Entry 2R7Z (X-ray diffraction, 3.80 A resolution); this record covers chains P and A of the 15 polymer chains in the assembly.

[Chain P]
Molecule: 10-nt RNA strand
Sequence (10 nucleotides; each row starts with the number of its first residue):
     1 UUUGAGGAGG

[Chain A]
Protein: DNA-directed RNA polymerase II subunit RPB1
Organism: Saccharomyces cerevisiae
Notes: EC 2.7.7.6
UniProtKB: P04050 (RPB1_YEAST); residues 1-1733 here = UniProt positions 1-1733
Amino-acid sequence (1733 residues; numbered 1 to 1733; the number before each row is that of its first residue):
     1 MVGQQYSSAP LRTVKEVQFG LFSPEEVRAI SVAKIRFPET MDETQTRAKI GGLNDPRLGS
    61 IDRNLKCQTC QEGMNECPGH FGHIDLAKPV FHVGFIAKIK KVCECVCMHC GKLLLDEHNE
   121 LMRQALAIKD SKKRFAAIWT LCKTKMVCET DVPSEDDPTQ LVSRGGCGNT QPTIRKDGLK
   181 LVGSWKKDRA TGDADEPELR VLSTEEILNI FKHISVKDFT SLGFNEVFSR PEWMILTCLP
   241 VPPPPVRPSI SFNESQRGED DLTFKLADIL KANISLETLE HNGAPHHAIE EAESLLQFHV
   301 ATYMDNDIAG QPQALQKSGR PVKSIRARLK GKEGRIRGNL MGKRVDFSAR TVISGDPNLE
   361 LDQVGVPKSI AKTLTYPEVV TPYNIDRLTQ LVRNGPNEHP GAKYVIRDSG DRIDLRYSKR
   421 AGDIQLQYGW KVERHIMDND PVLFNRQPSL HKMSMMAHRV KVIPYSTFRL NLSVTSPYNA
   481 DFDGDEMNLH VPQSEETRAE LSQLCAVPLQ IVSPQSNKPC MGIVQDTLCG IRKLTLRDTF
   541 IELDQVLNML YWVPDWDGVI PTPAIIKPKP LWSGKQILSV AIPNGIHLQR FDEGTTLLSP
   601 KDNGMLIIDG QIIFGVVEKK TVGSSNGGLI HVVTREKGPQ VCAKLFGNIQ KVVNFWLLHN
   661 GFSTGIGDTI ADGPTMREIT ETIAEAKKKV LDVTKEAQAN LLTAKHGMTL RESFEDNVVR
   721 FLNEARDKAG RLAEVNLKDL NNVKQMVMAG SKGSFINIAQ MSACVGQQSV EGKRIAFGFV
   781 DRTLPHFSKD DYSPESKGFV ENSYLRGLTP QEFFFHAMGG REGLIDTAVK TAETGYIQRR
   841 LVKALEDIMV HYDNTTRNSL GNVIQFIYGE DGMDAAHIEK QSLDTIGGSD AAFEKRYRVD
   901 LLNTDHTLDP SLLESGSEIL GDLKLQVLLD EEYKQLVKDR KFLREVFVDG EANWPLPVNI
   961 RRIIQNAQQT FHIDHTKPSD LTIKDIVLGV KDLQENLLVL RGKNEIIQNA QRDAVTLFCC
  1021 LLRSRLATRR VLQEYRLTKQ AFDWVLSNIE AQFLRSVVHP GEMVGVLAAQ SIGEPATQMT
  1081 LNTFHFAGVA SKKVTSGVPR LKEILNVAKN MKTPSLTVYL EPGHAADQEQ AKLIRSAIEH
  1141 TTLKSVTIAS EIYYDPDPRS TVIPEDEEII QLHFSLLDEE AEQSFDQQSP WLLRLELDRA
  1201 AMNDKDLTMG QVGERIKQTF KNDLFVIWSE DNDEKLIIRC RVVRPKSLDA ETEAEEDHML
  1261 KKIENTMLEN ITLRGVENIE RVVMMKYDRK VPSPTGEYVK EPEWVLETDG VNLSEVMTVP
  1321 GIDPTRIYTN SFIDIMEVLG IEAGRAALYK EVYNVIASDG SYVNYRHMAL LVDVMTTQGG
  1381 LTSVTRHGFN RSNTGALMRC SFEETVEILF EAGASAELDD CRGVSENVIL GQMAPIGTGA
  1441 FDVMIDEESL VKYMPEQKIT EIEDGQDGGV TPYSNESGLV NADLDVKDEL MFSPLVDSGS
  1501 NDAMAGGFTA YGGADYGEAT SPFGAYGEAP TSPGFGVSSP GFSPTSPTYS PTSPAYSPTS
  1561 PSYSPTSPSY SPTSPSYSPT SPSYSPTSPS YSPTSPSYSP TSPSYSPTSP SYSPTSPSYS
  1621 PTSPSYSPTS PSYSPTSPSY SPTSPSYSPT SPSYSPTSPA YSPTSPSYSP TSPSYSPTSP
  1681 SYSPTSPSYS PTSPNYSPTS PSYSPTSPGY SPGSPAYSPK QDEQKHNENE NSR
Disordered / not traced: 1, 187-194, 1082-1091, 1177-1186, 1244-1253, 1456-1733
UniProt features mapped onto this chain:
  - region: Pro-248 to Asp-260 (Lid loop), Asn-306 to Lys-323 (Rudder loop), Pro-810 to Glu-822 (Bridging helix)
  - binding site (Zn(2+)): Cys-67, Cys-70, Cys-77, His-80, Cys-107, Cys-110, Cys-148, Cys-167
  - binding site (Mg(2+)): Asp-481, Asp-483, Asp-485
  - modified residue: Thr-1471 (Phosphothreonine)
  - cross-link (Glycyl lysine isopeptide (Lys-Gly)): Lys-695 (interchain with G-Cter in ubiquitin), Lys-1246 (interchain with G-Cter in ubiquitin), Lys-1350 (interchain with G-Cter in ubiquitin)
  - natural variant: Ser-1653 to Pro-1659 (deletion: In strain: A364A)
  - mutagenesis: Lys-1246 (K1246R: Impairs ubiquitination during transcription stress)

[Chain P / chain A interface]
Contacting residue pairs - 10 pairs, chain P then chain A:
  U1(P) / Ile-250(A)  base contact
  U1(P) / Phe-252(A)  base contact
  U2(P) / Ile-250(A)  sugar contact
  U3(P) / Arg-320(A)  hydrogen bond to the sugar
  U3(P) / Lys-323(A)  sugar contact
  G10(P) / Arg-446(A)  hydrogen bond to the sugar
  G10(P) / Gln-447(A)  hydrogen bond to the base
  G10(P) / Pro-448(A)  base contact
  G10(P) / Asp-483(A)  phosphate contact
  G10(P) / Asp-485(A)  hydrogen bond to the sugar
Interface residues without a listed pair, chain P (5 interface residues in all): G9
Interface residues without a listed pair, chain A (12 interface residues in all): Arg-350, Asp-481, Gly-484

[Summary]
5 residues of chain P and 12 residues of chain A are in contact, with 4 hydrogen bonds. Among the polar pairs
are G10(P)/Gln-447(A), U3(P)/Arg-320(A) and G10(P)/Arg-446(A). UniProt lists 8 Zn2+-binding residues, 3
Mg2+-binding residues and one mutagenesis site on chain A.
Here chain P is a 10-nt RNA strand and chain A is DNA-directed RNA polymerase II subunit RPB1 (Saccharomyces
cerevisiae). Entry 2R7Z (Cisplatin lesion containing RNA polymerase II elongation complex) was determined by
X-ray diffraction.
